PDB entry 2Y3A | X-ray diffraction, 3.30 A resolution | chains A and B

[Chain A]
Molecule: Phosphatidylinositol-4,5-bisphosphate 3-kinase catalytic subunit beta isoform
Source organism: Mus musculus
Notes: EC 2.7.1.173
UniProtKB: Q8BTI9 (PK3CB_MOUSE); residue numbers follow UniProt; this construct covers 1-1064
Sequence (1092 residues; row label = number of the first residue in the row; numbers below 1 keep their minus sign (Met-27 is residue -27)):
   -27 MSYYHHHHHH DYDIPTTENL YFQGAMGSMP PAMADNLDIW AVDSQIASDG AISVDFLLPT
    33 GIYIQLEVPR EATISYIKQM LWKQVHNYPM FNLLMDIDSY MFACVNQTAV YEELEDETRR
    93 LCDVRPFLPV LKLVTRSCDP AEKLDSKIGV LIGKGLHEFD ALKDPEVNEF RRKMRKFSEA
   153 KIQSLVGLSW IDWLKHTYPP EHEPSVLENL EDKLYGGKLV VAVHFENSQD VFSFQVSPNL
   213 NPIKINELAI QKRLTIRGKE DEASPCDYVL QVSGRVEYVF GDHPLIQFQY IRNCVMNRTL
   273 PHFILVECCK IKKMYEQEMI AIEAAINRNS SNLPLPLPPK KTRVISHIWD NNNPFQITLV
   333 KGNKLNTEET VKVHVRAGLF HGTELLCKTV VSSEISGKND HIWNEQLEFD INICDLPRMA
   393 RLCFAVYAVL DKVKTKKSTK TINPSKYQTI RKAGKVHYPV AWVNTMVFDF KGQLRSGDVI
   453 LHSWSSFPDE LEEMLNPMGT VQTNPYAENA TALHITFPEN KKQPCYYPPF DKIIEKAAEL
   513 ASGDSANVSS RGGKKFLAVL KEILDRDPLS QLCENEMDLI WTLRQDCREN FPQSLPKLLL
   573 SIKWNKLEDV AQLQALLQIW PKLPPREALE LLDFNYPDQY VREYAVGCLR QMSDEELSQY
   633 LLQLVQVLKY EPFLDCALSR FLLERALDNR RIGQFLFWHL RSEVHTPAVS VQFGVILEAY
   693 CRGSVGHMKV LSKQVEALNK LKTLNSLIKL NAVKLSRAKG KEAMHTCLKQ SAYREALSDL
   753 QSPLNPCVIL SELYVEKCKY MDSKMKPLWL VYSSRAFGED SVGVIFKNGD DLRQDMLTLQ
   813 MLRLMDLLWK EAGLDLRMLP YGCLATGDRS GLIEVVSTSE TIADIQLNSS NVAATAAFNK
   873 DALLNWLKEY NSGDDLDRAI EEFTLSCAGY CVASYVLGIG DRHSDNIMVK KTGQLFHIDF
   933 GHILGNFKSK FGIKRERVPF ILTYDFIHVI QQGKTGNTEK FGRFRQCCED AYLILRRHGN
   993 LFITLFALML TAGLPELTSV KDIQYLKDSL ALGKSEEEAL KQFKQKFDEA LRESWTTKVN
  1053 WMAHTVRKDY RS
Not modelled in the structure: -27 to 12, 228-234, 299-319, 402-431, 514-524, 1058-1064
Construct notes: expression tag (-27 to 0); conflict Leu123 (Arg in Q8BTI9)
Curated features (UniProtKB/Swiss-Prot):
  - region: Tyr772 to Lys778 (G-loop), Gly910 to Asn918 (Catalytic loop), His929 to Thr955 (Activation loop)
  - motif: Lys404 to Lys412 (Nuclear localization signal (NLS))
  - modified residue (Phosphoserine): Ser318, Ser1064
Ligand contacts: GD9 (2-(1H-indazol-4-yl)-6-{[4-(methylsulfonyl)piperazin-1-yl]methyl}-4-morpholin-4-yl-thieno[3,2-d]pyrimidine): Lys771, Tyr772, Met773, Asp774, Ile797, Lys799, Leu804, Asp807, Tyr833, Ile845, Glu846, Val847, Val848, Ser851, Asp856, Met920, Phe928, Ile930, Asp931
From the paper describing this entry:
  - mutagenesis - L1043H: decreased catalytic activity on pY2
  - mutagenesis - D913N: abolished catalytic activity
  - conformationally variable residues (order/disorder transition, side-chain flip): His915, Ile930 to Thr955
  - mutagenesis - L1043H: increased catalytic activity

[Chain B]
Molecule: Phosphatidylinositol 3-kinase regulatory subunit beta
Source organism: Mus musculus
Notes: fragment: icsh2 domain, residues 423-722
UniProtKB: O08908 (P85B_MOUSE); numbering as in UniProt (aligned over 423-722)
Sequence (302 residues; row label = number of the first residue in the row):
   421 MSQQDQVVKE DSVEAVGAQL KVYHQQYQDK SREYDQLYEE YTRTSQELQM KRTAIEAFNE
   481 TIKIFEEQGQ TQEKCSKEYL ERFRREGNEK EMQRILLNSE RLKSRIAEIH ESRTKLEQDL
   541 RAQASDNREI DKRMNSLKPD LMQLRKIRDQ YLVWLTQKGA RQRKINEWLG IKNETEDQYS
   601 LMEDEDALPH HEERTWYVGK INRTQAEEML SGKRDGTFLI RESSQRGCYA CSVVVDGDTK
   661 HCVIYRTATG FGFAEPYNLY GSLKELVLHY QHASLVQHND ALTVTLAHPV RAPGPGPPSA
   721 AR
Not modelled in the structure: 421-440, 501-506, 576-607, 715-722
Construct notes: expression tag (421-422)
Curated features (UniProtKB/Swiss-Prot):
  - modified residue (Phosphotyrosine): Tyr458, Tyr599, Tyr649
From the paper describing this entry:
  - mutagenesis - Y677A: unchanged catalytic activity on pY2
  - mutagenesis - E675A, Y677A: increased catalytic activity

[Chain A / chain B interface]
Pairs across the interface (115; chain A residue first):
  Asp27(A) with Arg525(B), salt bridge
  Leu29(A) with Ile484(B), hydrophobic; Phe485(B), hydrophobic; Gln488(B); Leu522(B), hydrophobic
  Leu30(A) with Gln488(B), hydrogen bond (backbone-side chain)
  Pro31(A) with Thr491(B); Cys495(B)
  Thr32(A) with Gln492(B); Cys495(B)
  Gly33(A) with Gln488(B); Thr491(B), hydrogen bond (backbone-side chain); Gln492(B); Asn518(B)
  Ile34(A) with Gln488(B); Asn518(B)
  Tyr35(A) with Asn518(B); Leu522(B), hydrophobic; Arg525(B)
  Gln37(A) with Arg521(B)
  His58(A) with Arg514(B)
  Asn59(A) with Arg514(B), hydrogen bond (backbone-side chain)
  Tyr60(A) with Arg514(B); Asn518(B)
  Pro61(A) with Glu511(B); Arg514(B); Ile515(B), hydrophobic
  Met62(A) with Cys495(B); Ser496(B); Glu511(B)
  Phe63(A) with Glu511(B); Arg514(B)
  Val77(A) with Thr481(B); Ile484(B), hydrophobic
  Gln79(A) with Thr473(B)
  Ala81(A) with Glu476(B); Ala477(B); Glu480(B)
  Phe99(A) with Ala474(B), hydrophobic; Ala477(B), hydrophobic; Phe478(B); Thr481(B)
  Leu100(A) with Phe478(B), hydrophobic; Thr481(B); Ile529(B), hydrophobic
  Val102(A) with Thr481(B); Phe485(B), hydrophobic
  Lys104(A) with Ile484(B); Glu487(B), salt bridge
  His129(A) with Glu476(B), salt bridge
  Glu130(A) with Glu476(B)
  Asn335(A) with Arg548(B), hydrogen bond (backbone-side chain)
  Lys336(A) with Arg548(B)
  Leu337(A) with Arg548(B)
  Asn338(A) with Lys552(B)
  Thr339(A) with Lys552(B)
  Ala400(A) with Asn555(B); Pro559(B)
  Val401(A) with Pro559(B), hydrophobic
  Val432(A) with Asn555(B), hydrogen bond (backbone-side chain)
  Ser457(A) with Tyr461(B); Asp551(B), hydrogen bond
  Ser458(A) with Tyr461(B), hydrogen bond; Asp551(B), hydrogen bond; Met554(B); Asn555(B)
  Phe459(A) with Tyr461(B)
  Pro460(A) with Lys558(B), hydrogen bond (backbone-side chain)
  Glu462(A) with Tyr454(B); Lys558(B), salt bridge; Arg565(B), hydrogen bond (backbone-side chain)
  Leu463(A) with Arg565(B)
  Pro477(A) with Arg472(B), hydrogen bond (backbone-side chain)
  Tyr478(A) with Leu468(B), hydrogen bond (side chain-backbone); Gln469(B); Arg472(B)
  Glu480(A) with Arg541(B)
  Asn481(A) with Arg541(B), hydrogen bond (side chain-backbone); Ala544(B); Ser545(B); Arg548(B)
  Ala482(A) with Arg548(B)
  Thr483(A) with Arg548(B)
  His677(A) with Gln469(B)
  Pro679(A) with Gln469(B)
  Asp840(A) with Gln466(B)
  Arg841(A) with Gln466(B)
  Ala868(A) with Asp700(B)
  Ala869(A) with Asp700(B)
  Lys872(A) with Val696(B), hydrogen bond (side chain-backbone); Gln697(B), hydrogen bond (side chain-backbone); Asp700(B), salt bridge
  Lys942(A) with Asp455(B); Glu459(B), salt bridge
  Phe943(A) with Arg452(B); Asp455(B)
  Tyr956(A) with Tyr677(B); Gln697(B), hydrogen bond (side chain-backbone)
  Ile959(A) with Pro676(B), hydrophobic; Tyr677(B), hydrophobic
  Thr967(A) with Glu675(B), hydrogen bond (backbone-backbone)
  Gly968(A) with Glu675(B)
  Asn969(A) with Glu675(B)
  Thr970(A) with Glu675(B)
  Phe973(A) with Glu675(B); Pro676(B), hydrophobic
  Asp1040(A) with Leu679(B)
  Leu1043(A) with Pro676(B); Tyr677(B), hydrophobic
  Arg1044(A) with Leu679(B); Tyr680(B); His689(B)
  Ser1046(A) with Tyr677(B), hydrogen bond
  Trp1047(A) with Val696(B); Gln697(B)
Also at the interface, not in a pair above, chain A (72 interface residues in all): Leu65, Asn78, Thr80, Thr678, Gln963, Arg977, Glu1045
Also at the interface, not in a pair above, chain B (58 interface residues in all): Gln456, Glu498, Leu540, Ala674, His698, Asn699
From the paper, about this interface:
  - residue pairs: His129(A)-Glu476(B), Ser457(A)-Asp551(B), Ser458(A)-Asp551(B), Lys942(A)-Asp455(B), Phe943(A)-Asp455(B), Tyr956(A)-Tyr677(B) (hydrophobic contact), Ile959(A)-Tyr677(B) (hydrophobic contact), Asn969(A)-Glu675(B) (backbone contact), Leu1043(A)-Tyr677(B) (hydrophobic contact), Ser1046(A)-Tyr677(B) (hydrogen bond)
  - interface residues, chain B: Asn518(B), Asn555(B), Ala674(B), Tyr677(B)

[In short]
Chain A and chain B form an interface of 72 and 58 residues respectively; the contacts include 18 hydrogen
bonds and 6 salt bridges. Among the polar pairs are Asp27(A)-Arg525(B), Lys104(A)-Glu487(B) and
His129(A)-Glu476(B). The paper describes contacts between His129(A) and Glu476(B), Ser457(A) and Asp551(B) and
Ser458(A) and Asp551(B) among others; hydrophobic contacts between Tyr956(A) and Tyr677(B), Ile959(A) and
Tyr677(B) and Leu1043(A) and Tyr677(B); a backbone contact between Asn969(A) and Glu675(B). The paper reports
that E675A and Y677A of chain B increase catalytic activity; interface residues Asn518(B), Asn555(B) and
Ala674(B) among others; 4 substitutions were tested in all.
Here chain A is Phosphatidylinositol-4,5-bisphosphate 3-kinase catalytic subunit beta isoform and chain B is
Phosphatidylinositol 3-kinase regulatory subunit beta, both from Mus musculus. Entry 2Y3A (Crystal structure
of p110beta in complex with icSH2 of p85beta and the drug GDC-0941) was determined by X-ray diffraction.
